Entry 5UJX (X-ray diffraction, 1.80 A resolution); this record covers chain B.

[Chain B]
Molecule: Dihydrofolate reductase
Organism: Escherichia coli
Notes: EC 1.5.1.3
Reference sequence: C3TR70 (C3TR70_ECOLX); numbering as in UniProt (aligned over 1-159)
Chain sequence (159 residues; each row starts with the number of its first residue):
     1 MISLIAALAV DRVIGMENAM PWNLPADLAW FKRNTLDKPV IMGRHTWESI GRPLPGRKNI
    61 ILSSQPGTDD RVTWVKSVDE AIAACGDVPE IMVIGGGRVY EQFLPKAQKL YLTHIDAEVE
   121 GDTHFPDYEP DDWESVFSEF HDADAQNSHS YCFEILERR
Sequence notes: engineered mutation Asp37 (Asn in C3TR70)
From the paper describing this entry:
  - binding site for folic acid: Phe31, Tyr100

[In short]
The paper reports a binding site for folic acid at Phe31 and Tyr100.
Chain B is Dihydrofolate reductase (Escherichia coli); the structure, Crystal structure of DHFR in 20%
Isopropanol, was determined by X-ray diffraction (same publication as 5EAJ).
